5MQ3 - chains AB and AC of the 180 polymer chains in the assembly; structure by electron microscopy, 5.40 A resolution (low resolution: residue-level contacts below are approximate; hydrogen-bond / salt-bridge calls are withheld).

[Chain AB (and AC)]
Protein: 6,7-dimethyl-8-ribityllumazine synthase
Organism: Aquifex aeolicus
Notes: EC 2.5.1.78; chain AC of this document is another copy of the same molecule, construct and numbering; everything in this record applies to it too
UniProtKB: O66529 (RISB_AQUAE); residues 1-154 here = UniProt positions 1-154
Amino-acid sequence (161 residues; each row starts with the number of its first residue):
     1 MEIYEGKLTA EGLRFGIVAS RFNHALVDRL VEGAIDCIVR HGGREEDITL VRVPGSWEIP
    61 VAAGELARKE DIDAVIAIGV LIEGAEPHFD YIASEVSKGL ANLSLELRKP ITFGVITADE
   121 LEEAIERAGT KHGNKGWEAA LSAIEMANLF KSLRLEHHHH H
Construct notes: conflict Glu2 (Gln in O66529), Glu83 (Arg in O66529), Glu86 (Thr in O66529), Glu120 (Thr in O66529), Glu123 (Gln in O66529); expression tag (155-161)
UniProt features mapped onto this chain:
  - active site: His88 (Proton donor)
  - binding site (5-amino-6-(D-ribitylamino)uracil): Phe22, Asn23, Ser56 to Glu58, Val80 to Ile82, Phe113, Lys135
  - binding site ((2S)-2-hydroxy-3-oxobutyl phosphate): Arg127

[Chain AB / chain AC interface]
Pairs across the interface (6):
  Glu2(AB) - Ile48(AC)
  Glu2(AB) - Leu50(AC)
  Ile3(AB) - Leu50(AC)
  Tyr4(AB) - Leu50(AC)
  Tyr4(AB) - Val51(AC)
  Tyr4(AB) - Arg52(AC)
Other interface residues (no listed pair), chain AB (6 interface residues in all): Met1, Glu5, Ser142
Other interface residues (no listed pair), chain AC (7 interface residues in all): Glu45, Thr49, Pro54

[In short]
6 residues of chain AB face 7 of chain AC across their interface. From UniProt: active-site residue His88(AB),
10 residues binding 5-amino-6-(D-ribitylamino)uracil and (2S)-2-hydroxy-3-oxobutyl phosphate-binding residue
Arg127(AB) on chain AB.
Chain AB and chain AC are both 6,7-dimethyl-8-ribityllumazine synthase (Aquifex aeolicus); the structure,
Structure of AaLS-neg, was determined by electron microscopy, deposited together with 5MPP and 5MQ7.
